Entry 9FCZ (electron microscopy, 2.53 A resolution); this record covers chains A and B of the 4 polymer chains in the assembly.

[Chain A]
Name: Capsid protein VP1
From: Human coxsackievirus A9 (strain Griggs)
UniProtKB: P21404 (POLG_CXA9); residues 1-283 here correspond to UniProt positions 569-851 (UniProt number = residue number + 568)
Amino-acid sequence (283 residues; numbered 1 to 283; the number before each row is that of its first residue):
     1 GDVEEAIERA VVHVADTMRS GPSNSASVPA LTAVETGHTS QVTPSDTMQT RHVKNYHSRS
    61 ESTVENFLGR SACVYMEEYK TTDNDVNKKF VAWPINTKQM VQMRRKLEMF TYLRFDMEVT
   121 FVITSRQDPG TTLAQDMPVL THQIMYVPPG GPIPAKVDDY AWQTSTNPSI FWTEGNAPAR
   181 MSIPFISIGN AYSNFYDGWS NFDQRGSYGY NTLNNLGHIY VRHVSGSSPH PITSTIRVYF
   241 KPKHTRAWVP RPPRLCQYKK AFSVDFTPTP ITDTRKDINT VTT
Disordered / not traced: 8-10
Construct notes: variant Val-11 (Arg579 in P21404), Val-12 (Cys580 in P21404), His-13 (Thr581 in P21404), Ser-20 (Thr588 in P21404), Asn-84 (Lys652 in P21404), Asp-85 (His653 in P21404), His-142 (Arg710 in P21404)
Residues lining bound ligands: A1IB2 (N-[(3-fluorophenyl)methyl]-4-[(4-methylpiperazin-1-yl)methyl]aniline): Ile-95, Thr-97, Lys-98, Met-117, Val-119, Tyr-146, Met-181, Ile-183, Ile-186, Tyr-192, Ser-193, Asn-194, Tyr-210, Leu-213, Asn-214, Leu-216, Ile-219, Phe-240

[Chain B]
Name: Capsid protein VP2
From: Human coxsackievirus A9 (strain Griggs)
UniProtKB: P21404 (POLG_CXA9); residues 10-260 here correspond to UniProt positions 79-329 (UniProt number = residue number + 69)
Amino-acid sequence (251 residues; row label = number of the first residue in the row):
    10 SDRVRSITLG NSTITTQECA NVVVGYGRWP TYLRDDEATA EDQPTQPDVA TCRFYTLDSI
    70 KWEKGSVGWW WKFPEALSDM GLFGQNMQYH YLGRAGYTIH VQCNASKFHQ GCLLVVCVPE
   130 AEMGGAVVGQ AFSATAMANG DKAYEFTSAT QSDQTKVQTA IHNAGMGVGV GNLTIYPHQW
   190 INLRTNNSAT IVMPYINSVP MDNMFRHYNF TLMVIPFVKL DYADTASTYV PITVTVAPMC
   250 AEYNGLRLAQ A
Construct notes: variant Val-110 (Leu179 in P21404)

[Chain A / chain B interface]
Residue-residue contacts - 82 pairs, chain A then chain B:
  Val-34(A) with Trp-189(B)
  Glu-35(A) with Gln-188(B); Trp-189(B); Asn-191(B), hydrogen bond; Thr-194(B)
  Thr-36(A) with Ala-29(B); Val-32(B); Gln-188(B)
  Gly-37(A) with His-187(B)
  Thr-111(A) with Glu-129(B)
  Tyr-112(A) with Glu-129(B), hydrogen bond; Asn-206(B); Ser-207(B)
  Asn-190(A) with Ser-207(B), hydrogen bond (backbone-backbone); Pro-209(B)
  Ala-191(A) with Ser-207(B)
  Phe-195(A) with Glu-129(B); Glu-131(B)
  Tyr-196(A) with Glu-129(B); Glu-131(B), hydrogen bond (backbone-side chain); His-216(B)
  Asp-197(A) with Lys-81(B), salt bridge; Glu-129(B), hydrogen bond (backbone-side chain); Ala-130(B); Glu-131(B); His-216(B), hydrogen bond (backbone-side chain); Tyr-217(B), hydrogen bond (backbone-backbone)
  Gly-198(A) with Arg-215(B)
  Trp-199(A) with Phe-141(B); Ser-142(B); Ala-143(B), hydrophobic; Arg-215(B), hydrogen bond (backbone-backbone); Tyr-217(B)
  Ser-200(A) with Arg-215(B), hydrogen bond (backbone-side chain)
  Asn-201(A) with Arg-215(B)
  Phe-202(A) with Tyr-100(B), hydrophobic; Asn-212(B); Arg-215(B); Ala-260(B)
  Gln-204(A) with Glu-84(B), hydrogen bond; Ala-143(B); Phe-214(B), hydrogen bond (side chain-backbone); Tyr-217(B)
  Tyr-208(A) with Glu-131(B); Met-132(B), hydrogen bond (side chain-backbone); Phe-141(B), hydrophobic
  Gly-209(A) with Glu-131(B)
  Tyr-210(A) with Glu-131(B)
  Val-249(A) with Tyr-35(B); Pro-128(B), hydrophobic
  Pro-250(A) with Ile-184(B); Tyr-185(B)
  Arg-251(A) with Pro-128(B), hydrogen bond (side chain-backbone); Glu-129(B), hydrogen bond (side chain-backbone); Tyr-185(B)
  Pro-252(A) with Val-177(B); Asn-181(B); Ile-184(B); Tyr-185(B)
  Pro-253(A) with Val-177(B)
  Arg-254(A) with Gly-176(B); Val-177(B)
  Leu-255(A) with Gly-176(B), hydrogen bond (backbone-backbone)
  Cys-256(A) with Asn-172(B), hydrogen bond; Gly-176(B), hydrogen bond (backbone-backbone)
  Lys-260(A) with Gly-138(B)
  Val-264(A) with Glu-131(B)
  Asp-265(A) with Gly-133(B); Gly-134(B), hydrogen bond (side chain-backbone); Val-137(B); Gly-138(B), hydrogen bond (side chain-backbone)
  Phe-266(A) with Val-137(B); Asn-172(B); Gly-174(B); Met-175(B); Gly-176(B)
  Pro-268(A) with Thr-159(B); His-171(B); Asn-172(B)
  Thr-269(A) with His-171(B), hydrogen bond (backbone-side chain); Asn-172(B), hydrogen bond (backbone-side chain)
  Ile-271(A) with His-171(B)
Interface residues without a listed pair, chain A (38 interface residues in all): Gly-189, Lys-259, Thr-267
Interface residues without a listed pair, chain B (55 interface residues in all): Asn-30, Val-136, Gln-139, Met-146, Gln-167, Ala-169, Gly-178, Val-179, Asn-195, Ile-205, Val-208, Thr-220, Arg-256

[In short]
The interface between chain A and chain B involves 38 residues on one side and 55 on the other, with 21
hydrogen bonds and 1 salt bridge. Polar pairs include Asp-197(A)/Lys-81(B), Glu-35(A)/Asn-191(B) and
Tyr-112(A)/Glu-129(B). Chain A binds compound A1IB2.
Chain A is Capsid protein VP1 and chain B is Capsid protein VP2, both from Human coxsackievirus A9 (strain
Griggs); the structure, Coxsackievirus A9 bound with compound 17 (CL301), was determined by electron
microscopy, deposited together with 8S7J, 9EXI, 9FA9, 9FGN, 9FO2, 9FO5 and 9FP5.
